Entry 8G09 (electron microscopy, 3.10 A resolution); this record covers chains C and F of the 20 polymer chains in the assembly.

# Chain C
Protein: ATP synthase subunit alpha
Source organism: Mycolicibacterium smegmatis MC2 155
Notes: EC 7.1.2.2
UniProtKB: A0R202 (ATPA_MYCS2); residue numbers follow UniProt; this construct covers 1-548
Chain sequence (548 residues; each row starts with the number of its first residue):
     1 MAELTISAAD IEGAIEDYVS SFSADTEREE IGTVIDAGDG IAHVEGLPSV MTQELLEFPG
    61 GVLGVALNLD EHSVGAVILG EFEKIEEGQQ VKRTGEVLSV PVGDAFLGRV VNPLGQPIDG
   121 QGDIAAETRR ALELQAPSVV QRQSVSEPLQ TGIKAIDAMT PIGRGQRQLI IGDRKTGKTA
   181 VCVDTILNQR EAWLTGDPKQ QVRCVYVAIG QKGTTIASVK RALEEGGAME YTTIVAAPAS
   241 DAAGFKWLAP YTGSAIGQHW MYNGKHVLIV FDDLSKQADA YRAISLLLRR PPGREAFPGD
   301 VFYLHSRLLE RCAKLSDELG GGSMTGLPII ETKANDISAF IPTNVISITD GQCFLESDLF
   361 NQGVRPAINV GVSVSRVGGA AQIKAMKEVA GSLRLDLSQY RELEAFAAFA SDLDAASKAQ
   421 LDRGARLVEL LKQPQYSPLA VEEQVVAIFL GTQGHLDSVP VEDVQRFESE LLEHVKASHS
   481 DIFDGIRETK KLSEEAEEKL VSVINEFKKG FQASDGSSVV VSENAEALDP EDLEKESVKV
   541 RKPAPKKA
Unresolved in the structure: 1-8, 23-28, 521-548
UniProt features mapped onto this chain:
  - binding site (ATP): Gly172 to Thr179
  - site: Ser373 (Required for activity)
Residues lining bound ligands: ATP: Asp173, Arg174, Lys175, Thr176, Gly177, Lys178, Thr179, Ala180, Arg365, Pro366, Gln433, Pro434, Gln435

# Chain F
Protein: ATP synthase subunit beta
Source organism: Mycolicibacterium smegmatis MC2 155
Notes: EC 7.1.2.2
UniProtKB: A0R200 (ATPB_MYCS2); numbering as in UniProt (aligned over 1-475)
Chain sequence (475 residues; each row starts with the number of its first residue):
     1 MTATAEKTAG RVVRITGPVV DVEFPRGSVP ELFNALHAEI TFGALAKTLT LEVAQHLGDS
    61 LVRCISMQPT DGLVRGVEVT DTGASISVPV GDGVKGHVFN ALGDCLDDPG YGKDFEHWSI
   121 HRKPPAFSDL EPRTEMLETG LKVVDLLTPY VRGGKIALFG GAGVGKTVLI QEMINRIARN
   181 FGGTSVFAGV GERTREGNDL WVELADANVL KDTALVFGQM DEPPGTRMRV ALSALTMAEF
   241 FRDEQGQDVL LFIDNIFRFT QAGSEVSTLL GRMPSAVGYQ PTLADEMGEL QERITSTRGR
   301 SITSMQAVYV PADDYTDPAP ATTFAHLDAT TELSRAVFSK GIFPAVDPLA SSSTILDPAI
   361 VGDEHYRVAQ EVIRILQRYK DLQDIIAILG IDELSEEDKQ LVNRARRIER FLSQNMMAAE
   421 QFTGQPGSTV PLKETIEAFD KLTKGEFDHL PEQAFFLIGG LDDLAKKAES LGAKL
Unresolved in the structure: 1-7, 472-475

# How chain C and chain F interact
Residue-residue contacts (11; chain C residue first):
  Pro48(C) with Arg75(F)
  Met51(C) with Leu73(F)
  Thr52(C) with Gly72(F), hydrogen bond (backbone-backbone); Leu73(F), hydrogen bond (backbone-backbone)
  Asn68(C) with Ile15(F)
  Leu69(C) with Val13(F); Arg14(F); Ile15(F), hydrogen bond (backbone-backbone)
  Asp70(C) with Val13(F)
  Glu71(C) with Val13(F), hydrogen bond (backbone-backbone)
  Asp414(C) with Ile388(F), hydrogen bond (backbone-backbone)
Interface residues without a listed pair, chain C (14 interface residues in all): Val50, Leu67, Val139, Pro291, Gly299, Leu413
Interface residues without a listed pair, chain F (12 interface residues in all): Asp71, Val74, Asn198, Glu265, Thr268

# In short
Chain C and chain F form an interface of 14 and 12 residues respectively; the contacts include 5 hydrogen
bonds. The backbones hydrogen-bond at Thr52(C)-Gly72(F), Thr52(C)-Leu73(F) and Leu69(C)-Ile15(F). Chain C
binds ATP. From UniProt: 8 ATP-binding residues on chain C.
Chain C is ATP synthase subunit alpha and chain F is ATP synthase subunit beta, both from Mycolicibacterium
smegmatis MC2 155; the structure, Cryo-EM structure of SQ31f-bound Mycobacterium smegmatis ATP synthase
rotational state 2 (backbone model), was determined by electron microscopy (same publication as 8G07, 8G08,
8G0A, 8G0B, 8G0C, 8G0D and 8G0E).
